3L1P - chains B and N of the 4 polymer chains in the assembly; structure by X-ray diffraction, 2.80 A resolution.

Chain B:
Name: POU domain, class 5, transcription factor 1
Source organism: Mus musculus
UniProt: P20263 (PO5F1_MOUSE); residues 1-152 here correspond to UniProt positions 131-282 (UniProt number = residue number + 130)
Chain sequence (155 residues; each row starts with the number of its first residue; numbers below 1 keep their minus sign (Gly-2 is residue -2)):
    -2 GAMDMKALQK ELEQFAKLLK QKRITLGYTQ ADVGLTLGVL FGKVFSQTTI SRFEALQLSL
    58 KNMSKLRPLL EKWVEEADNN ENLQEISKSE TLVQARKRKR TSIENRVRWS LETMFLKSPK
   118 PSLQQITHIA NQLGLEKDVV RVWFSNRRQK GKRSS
Unresolved in the structure: -2 to 2, 87-90, 152
Sequence notes: expression tag (-2 to 0); engineered mutation Ser48 (Cys178 in P20263), Ser61 (Cys191 in P20263), Ser84 (Cys214 in P20263), Ser115 (Cys245 in P20263), Ser142 (Cys272 in P20263)

Chain N:
Molecule: 23-nt DNA strand
Sequence (23 nucleotides; each row starts with the number of its first residue):
     1 TCCACATTTG AAAGGCAAAT GGA

Interface between chain B and chain N:
Pairs across the interface (25; chain B residue first):
  Arg20(B) - DA12(N)  salt bridge to the phosphate
  Thr26(B) - DA11(N)  phosphate contact
  Thr26(B) - DA12(N)  phosphate contact
  Gln27(B) - DA12(N)  hydrogen bond to the phosphate
  Gln27(B) - DA13(N)  hydrogen bond to the phosphate
  Gln44(B) - DA12(N)  base contact
  Gln44(B) - DA13(N)  hydrogen bond to the base
  Thr45(B) - DG14(N)  base contact
  Ser48(B) - DA13(N)  hydrogen bond to the phosphate
  Arg49(B) - DG15(N)  hydrogen bond to the base
  Arg49(B) - DC16(N)  base contact
  Gln54(B) - DG14(N)  phosphate contact
  Lys96(B) - DA19(N)  sugar contact
  Arg97(B) - DC16(N)  base contact
  Arg97(B) - DA17(N)  hydrogen bond to the sugar
  Arg97(B) - DA18(N)  hydrogen bond to the sugar
  Arg97(B) - DA19(N)  sugar contact
  Thr98(B) - DA18(N)  hydrogen bond to the phosphate
  Thr98(B) - DA19(N)  hydrogen bond to the phosphate
  Ile100(B) - DA18(N)  phosphate contact
  Val139(B) - DA19(N)  base contact
  Val139(B) - DT20(N)  base contact
  Trp140(B) - DA18(N)  hydrogen bond to the phosphate
  Asn143(B) - DA18(N)  base contact
  Asn143(B) - DA19(N)  hydrogen bond to the base
Other interface residues (no listed pair), chain B (17 interface residues in all): Lys17, Val136

Overview:
17 residues of chain B face 10 of chain N across their interface, with 11 hydrogen bonds and 1 salt bridge.
Polar pairs include Gln44(B)-DA13(N), Arg49(B)-DG15(N) and Asn143(B)-DA19(N).
Chain B is POU domain, class 5, transcription factor 1 (Mus musculus) and chain N is a 23-nt DNA strand; the
structure, POU protein:DNA complex, was determined by X-ray diffraction.
